PDB entry 9UD4 | electron microscopy, 3.31 A resolution | chains E and F of the 6 polymer chains in the assembly

== Chain E ==
Protein: Na(+)-translocating NADH-quinone reductase subunit E
Source organism: Vibrio cholerae O395
Notes: EC 7.2.1.1
Reference sequence: A5F5Y5 (NQRE_VIBC3); numbering as in UniProt (aligned over 1-198)
Chain sequence (198 residues; each row starts with the number of its first residue):
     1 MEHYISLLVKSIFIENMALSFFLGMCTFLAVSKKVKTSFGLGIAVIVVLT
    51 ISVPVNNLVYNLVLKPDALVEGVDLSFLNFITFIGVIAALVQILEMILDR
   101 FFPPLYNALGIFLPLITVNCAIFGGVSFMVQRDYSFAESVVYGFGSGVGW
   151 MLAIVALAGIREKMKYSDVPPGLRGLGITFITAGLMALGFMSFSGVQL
Ion coordination: 2Fe-2S cluster Fe: C26, C120 (shared with 2 residues of chain D)
Residues lining bound ligands: 2Fe-2S cluster (FES): G24, M25, C26, V118, N119, C120

== Chain F ==
Protein: Na(+)-translocating NADH-quinone reductase subunit F
Source organism: Vibrio cholerae O395
Notes: EC 7.2.1.1
Reference sequence: A5F5Y4 (NQRF_VIBC3); residue numbers follow UniProt; this construct covers 1-408
Chain sequence (414 residues; row label = number of the first residue in the row):
     1 MSTIIFGVVMFTLIILALVLVILFAKSKLVPTGDITISINGDPEKAIVTQ
    51 PGGKLLTALAGAGVFVSSACGGGGSCGQCRVKIKSGGGDILPTELDHISK
   101 GEAREGERLACQVAVKADMDLELPEEIFGVKKWECTVISNDNKATFIKEL
   151 KLAIPDGESVPFRAGGYIQIEAPAHHVKYADFDVPEKYRGDWDKFNLFRY
   201 ESKVDEPIIRAYSMANYPEEFGIIMLNVRIATPPPNNPNVPPGQMSSYIW
   251 SLKAGDKCTISGPFGEFFAKDTDAEMVFIGGGAGMAPMRSHIFDQLKRLK
   301 SKRKMSYWYGARSKREMFYVEDFDGLAAENDNFVWHCALSDPQPEDNWTG
   351 YTGFIHNVLYENYLKDHEAPEDCEYYMCGPPMMNAAVINMLKNLGVEEEN
   401 ILLDDFGGHHHHHH
Unresolved in the structure: 409-414
Differences from the reference sequence: expression tag (409-414)
Ion coordination: 2Fe-2S cluster Fe: C79, C111
Residues lining bound ligands:
  - FAD (flavin-adenine dinucleotide): Y167, R210, A211, Y212, S213, N227, V228, R229, A231, T232, V240, P241, P242, G243, Q244, M245, S246, A283, F406
  - 2Fe-2S cluster (FES): L56, S67, A69, G72, G73, G74, C76, G77, Q78, C79, L109, A110, C111, Q112

== Interface between chain E and chain F ==
Residue-residue contacts (25):
  L69(E) - M10(F)  hydrophobic
  V70(E) - F6(F)  hydrophobic
  V73(E) - T3(F)
  L75(E) - G7(F)
  L75(E) - M10(F)  hydrophobic
  L78(E) - F11(F)  hydrophobic
  I81(E) - F11(F)  hydrophobic
  T82(E) - I14(F)
  G85(E) - L18(F)
  V86(E) - L18(F)
  A89(E) - L18(F)  hydrophobic
  A89(E) - I22(F)
  Q92(E) - I22(F)
  I93(E) - A25(F)  hydrophobic
  M96(E) - I22(F)
  M96(E) - A25(F)
  M96(E) - K26(F)
  M96(E) - L29(F)
  I97(E) - A25(F)
  I97(E) - L29(F)
  R100(E) - K116(F)  hydrogen bond (backbone-side chain)
  F101(E) - L29(F)  hydrophobic
  Y106(E) - D89(F)
  N107(E) - I90(F)
  N107(E) - P92(F)
Interface residues without a listed pair, chain E (20 interface residues in all): D74, F77
Interface residues without a listed pair, chain F (16 interface residues in all): I15

== Overview ==
20 residues of chain E face 16 of chain F across their interface, with 1 hydrogen bond. Its one
hydrogen-bonded contact is R100(E)-K116(F). Chain E binds 2Fe-2S cluster. Chain F binds 2Fe-2S cluster and
flavin-adenine dinucleotide. C26(E) and C120(E) coordinate a 2Fe-2S cluster Fe ion.
Here chain E is Na(+)-translocating NADH-quinone reductase subunit E and chain F is Na(+)-translocating
NADH-quinone reductase subunit F, both from Vibrio cholerae O395. Entry 9UD4 (Cryo-EM structure of
Na+-translocating NADH-ubiquinone oxidoreductase NqrB-T236Y mutant from Vibrio cholerae reduced by NADH) was
determined by electron microscopy together with 9U5G, 9UD3, 9UD5, 9UD6, 9UD8, 9UD9 and 4 further entries from
the same study.
